Entry 9C8G (electron microscopy, 2.64 A resolution); this record covers chains A and D of the 4 polymer chains in the assembly.

== Chain A ==
Name: VP1
Organism: Human enterovirus D68
Reference sequence: A0A8D5ZMD3 (A0A8D5ZMD3_HED68); the author numbering skips numbers that UniProt does not, so the offset changes along the chain: 1-293 = UniProt 565-857; 295-297 = UniProt 858-860
Amino-acid sequence (296 residues; row label = number of the first residue in the row; note: 1 number in that range is skipped by the numbering (no residue carries it; nothing is unmodelled there)):
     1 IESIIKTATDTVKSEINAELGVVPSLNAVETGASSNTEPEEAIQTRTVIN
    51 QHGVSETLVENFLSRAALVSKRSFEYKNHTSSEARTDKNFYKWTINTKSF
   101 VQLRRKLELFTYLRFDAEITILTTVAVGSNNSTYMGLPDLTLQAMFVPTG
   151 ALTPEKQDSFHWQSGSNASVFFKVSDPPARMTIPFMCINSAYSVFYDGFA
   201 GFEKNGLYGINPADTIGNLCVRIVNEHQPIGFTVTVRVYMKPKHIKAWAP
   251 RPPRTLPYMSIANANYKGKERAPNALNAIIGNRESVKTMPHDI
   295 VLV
Disordered / not traced: 296-297
Differences from the reference sequence: conflict V295 (Arg858 in A0A8D5ZMD3)

== Chain D ==
Name: VP4
Organism: Human enterovirus D68
Reference sequence: Q68T42 (POLG_HED68); residue numbers follow UniProt; this construct covers 1-69
Amino-acid sequence (69 residues; each row starts with the number of its first residue):
     1 MGAQVTRQQTGTHENANIATNGSHITYNQINFYKDSYAASASKQDFSQDP
    51 SKFTEPVVEGLKAGAPVLK
Disordered / not traced: 1-27, 59-69
UniProt features mapped onto this chain:
  - site: K69 (Cleavage)
  - lipidation: G2 (N-myristoyl glycine)

== How chain A and chain D interact ==
Contacting residue pairs - 33 pairs, chain A then chain D:
  I1(A) - D49(D)  hydrogen bond (backbone-side chain)
  I1(A) - S51(D)  hydrogen bond (backbone-side chain)
  S3(A) - S47(D)
  S3(A) - Q48(D)  hydrogen bond (backbone-backbone)
  I4(A) - F46(D)
  I4(A) - S47(D)
  I5(A) - F46(D)
  I5(A) - Q48(D)
  K6(A) - F46(D)
  T31(A) - V57(D)
  G32(A) - T54(D)
  A33(A) - T54(D)  hydrogen bond (backbone-backbone)
  A33(A) - E55(D)
  S35(A) - E55(D)
  V54(A) - F46(D)  hydrophobic
  S55(A) - F46(D)
  L58(A) - K43(D)
  L58(A) - D45(D)
  E60(A) - A41(D)
  E60(A) - S42(D)  hydrogen bond (side chain-backbone)
  N61(A) - K43(D)
  S64(A) - A41(D)
  S64(A) - K43(D)
  D116(A) - Y37(D)
  T182(A) - Y37(D)
  P184(A) - Y37(D)  hydrophobic
  K243(A) - A39(D)  hydrogen bond (side chain-backbone)
  H244(A) - S36(D)
  H244(A) - Y37(D)  hydrogen bond (side chain-backbone)
  H244(A) - A39(D)
  H244(A) - S40(D)  hydrogen bond (side chain-backbone)
  H244(A) - S42(D)
  P250(A) - F53(D)
Interface residues without a listed pair, chain A (23 interface residues in all): I183, K241
Interface residues without a listed pair, chain D (20 interface residues in all): A38, Q44, P56

== Overview ==
Chain A and chain D form an interface of 23 and 20 residues respectively; the contacts include 8 hydrogen
bonds. Polar pairs include I1(A)-D49(D), I1(A)-S51(D) and E60(A)-S42(D).
Chain A is VP1 and chain D is VP4, both from Human enterovirus D68; the structure, Cryo-EM Structure of EV-D68
A2 Inactivated Virus Particle, was determined by electron microscopy (same publication as 9C3J, 9C4A, 9C8F,
9C8H and 9C8I).
